4MGZ - chains E and R; structure by X-ray diffraction, 3.00 A resolution.

Chain E:
Molecule: Rap guanine nucleotide exchange factor 4
Source organism: Mus musculus
Reference sequence: Q9EQZ6 (RPGF4_MOUSE); residues 306-993 here correspond to UniProt positions 324-1011 (UniProt number = residue number + 18)
Sequence (694 residues; each row starts with the number of its first residue):
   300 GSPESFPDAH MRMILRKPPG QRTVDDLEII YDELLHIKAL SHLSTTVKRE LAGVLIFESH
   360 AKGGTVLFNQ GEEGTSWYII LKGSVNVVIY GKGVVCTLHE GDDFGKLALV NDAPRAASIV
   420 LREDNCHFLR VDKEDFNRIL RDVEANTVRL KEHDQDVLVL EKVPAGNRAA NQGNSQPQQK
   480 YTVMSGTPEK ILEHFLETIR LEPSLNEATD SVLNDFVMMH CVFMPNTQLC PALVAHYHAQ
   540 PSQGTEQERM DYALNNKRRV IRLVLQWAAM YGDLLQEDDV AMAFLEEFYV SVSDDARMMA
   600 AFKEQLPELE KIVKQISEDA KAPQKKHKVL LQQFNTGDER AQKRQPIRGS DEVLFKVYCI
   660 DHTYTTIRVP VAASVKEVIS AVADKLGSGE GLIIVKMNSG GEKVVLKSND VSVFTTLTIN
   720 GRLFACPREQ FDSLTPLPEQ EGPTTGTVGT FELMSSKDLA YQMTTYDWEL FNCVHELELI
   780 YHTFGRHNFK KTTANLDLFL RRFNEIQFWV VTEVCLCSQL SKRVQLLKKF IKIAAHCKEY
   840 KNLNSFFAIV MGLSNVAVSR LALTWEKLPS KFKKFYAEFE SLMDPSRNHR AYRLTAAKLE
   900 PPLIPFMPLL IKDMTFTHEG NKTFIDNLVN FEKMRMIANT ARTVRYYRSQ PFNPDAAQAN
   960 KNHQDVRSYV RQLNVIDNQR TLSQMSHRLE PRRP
Disordered / not traced: 300-308, 463-477, 617-642, 953-961, 991-993
Sequence notes: expression tag (300-305)
Ligand contacts:
  - HR6 ((2S,4aR,6R,7R,7aS)-6-[6-amino-8-(benzylsulfanyl)-9H-purin-9-yl]-2-sulfanyltetrahydro-4H-furo[3,2-d][1,3,2]dioxaphosphinin-7-ol 2-oxide), molecule 1: Val365, Asn368, Val387, Ile388, Tyr389, Gly390, Gly392, Val393, Ser417, Val419, Ser541, Gln542
  - HR6, molecule 2: Phe367, Val386, Ile388, Val394, Cys395, Leu397, Asp401, Asp402, Phe403, Gly404, Lys405, Leu406, Ala407, Arg414, Ala415, Ala416, Ile418, Arg448, Leu449, Lys450, Glu451, Val456, Lys489

Chain R:
Molecule: Ras-related protein Rap-1b
Source organism: Homo sapiens
Reference sequence: P61224 (RAP1B_HUMAN); numbering as in UniProt (aligned over 1-167)
Sequence (167 residues; numbered 1 to 167; the number before each row is that of its first residue):
     1 MREYKLVVLG SGGVGKSALT VQFVQGIFVE KYDPTIEDSY RKQVEVDAQQ CMLEILDTAG
    61 TEQFTAMRDL YMKNGQGFAL VYSITAQSTF NDLQDLREQI LRVKDTDDVP MILVGNKCDL
   121 EDERVVGKEQ GQNLARQWNN CAFLESSAKS KINVNEIFYD LVRQINR
Disordered / not traced: 1-2, 45-49, 135-141, 165-167

Chain E / chain R interface:
Pairs across the interface (62; chain E residue first):
  Leu799(E) - Gln63(R)
  Leu799(E) - Phe64(R)
  Asn803(E) - Gln63(R)  hydrogen bond (side chain-backbone)
  Asn803(E) - Phe64(R)
  Gln806(E) - Ala66(R)
  Met850(E) - Ala66(R)
  Met850(E) - Met67(R)  hydrophobic
  Met850(E) - Leu70(R)  hydrophobic
  Val855(E) - Gln99(R)
  Val855(E) - Arg102(R)
  Val855(E) - Val103(R)  hydrophobic
  Met882(E) - Leu70(R)
  Asp883(E) - Lys5(R)  salt bridge
  Asp883(E) - Asn74(R)
  Pro884(E) - Glu54(R)
  Pro884(E) - Leu56(R)  hydrophobic
  Pro884(E) - Tyr71(R)  hydrophobic
  Pro884(E) - Asn74(R)
  Ser885(E) - Lys5(R)  hydrogen bond
  Ser885(E) - Glu54(R)
  Arg886(E) - Glu37(R)
  Arg886(E) - Arg41(R)
  Arg886(E) - Glu54(R)  hydrogen bond (backbone-side chain)
  Asn887(E) - Pro34(R)  hydrogen bond (side chain-backbone)
  Asn887(E) - Thr35(R)
  Asn887(E) - Ile36(R)  hydrogen bond (side chain-backbone)
  Asn887(E) - Glu37(R)
  Asn887(E) - Ser39(R)
  Asn887(E) - Tyr40(R)
  Asn887(E) - Glu54(R)  hydrogen bond (backbone-side chain)
  His888(E) - Tyr71(R)  hydrogen bond
  Arg889(E) - Glu37(R)  salt bridge
  Arg892(E) - Thr35(R)
  Phe905(E) - Met67(R)  hydrophobic
  Pro907(E) - Thr61(R)
  Pro907(E) - Phe64(R)  hydrophobic
  Pro907(E) - Met67(R)  hydrophobic
  Ile910(E) - Gly60(R)
  Lys911(E) - Tyr40(R)
  Lys911(E) - Asp57(R)
  Lys911(E) - Ala59(R)
  Lys911(E) - Thr61(R)
  Lys911(E) - Tyr71(R)  hydrogen bond
  Asp912(E) - Pro34(R)
  Asp912(E) - Thr35(R)
  Thr914(E) - Gly60(R)
  Phe915(E) - Ser17(R)
  Phe915(E) - Val21(R)  hydrophobic
  Phe915(E) - Tyr32(R)
  Phe915(E) - Pro34(R)  hydrophobic
  Phe915(E) - Tyr40(R)
  Phe915(E) - Asp57(R)
  Phe915(E) - Ala59(R)  hydrophobic
  Thr916(E) - Pro34(R)
  Glu918(E) - Ser17(R)
  Gly919(E) - Val21(R)
  Gly919(E) - Tyr32(R)
  Asn920(E) - Lys31(R)
  Asn920(E) - Tyr32(R)  hydrogen bond (side chain-backbone)
  Glu931(E) - Lys31(R)
  Met935(E) - Tyr32(R)
  Met935(E) - Asp33(R)
Also at the interface, not in a pair above, chain E (32 interface residues in all): His781, Phe802, Phe807, Lys921, Ile924
Also at the interface, not in a pair above, chain R (33 interface residues in all): Thr20, Ile27, Phe28, Thr65

In short:
Chain E and chain R form an interface of 32 and 33 residues respectively; the contacts include 9 hydrogen
bonds and 2 salt bridges. Among the polar pairs are Asp883(E)-Lys5(R), Arg889(E)-Glu37(R) and
Asn803(E)-Gln63(R). Ligands of chain E: compound HR6.
Here chain E is Rap guanine nucleotide exchange factor 4 (Mus musculus) and chain R is Ras-related protein
Rap-1b (Homo sapiens). Entry 4MGZ (Selective activation of Epac1 and Epac2) was determined by X-ray
diffraction.
